8YN2 - chains B and C of the 5 polymer chains in the assembly; structure by electron microscopy, 2.66 A resolution.

Chain B:
Molecule: Guanine nucleotide-binding protein G(I)/G(S)/G(T) subunit beta-1
From: Homo sapiens
UniProtKB: P62873 (GBB1_HUMAN); residues 2-340 here = UniProt positions 2-340
Amino-acid sequence (376 residues; row label = number of the first residue in the row; numbers below 1 keep their minus sign (Met-9 is residue -9)):
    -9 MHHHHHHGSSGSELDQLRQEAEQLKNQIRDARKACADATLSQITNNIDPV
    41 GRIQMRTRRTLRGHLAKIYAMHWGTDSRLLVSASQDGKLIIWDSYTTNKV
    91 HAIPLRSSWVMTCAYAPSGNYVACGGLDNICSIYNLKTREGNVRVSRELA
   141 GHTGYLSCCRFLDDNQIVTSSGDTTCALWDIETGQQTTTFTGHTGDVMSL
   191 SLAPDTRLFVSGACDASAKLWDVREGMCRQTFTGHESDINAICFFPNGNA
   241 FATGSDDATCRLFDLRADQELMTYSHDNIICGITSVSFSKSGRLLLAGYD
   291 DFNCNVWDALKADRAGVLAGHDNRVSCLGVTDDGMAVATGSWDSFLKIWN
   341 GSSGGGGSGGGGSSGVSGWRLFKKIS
Not modelled in the structure: -9 to 1, 344-366
Sequence notes: initiating methionine (-9); expression tag (-8 to 1, 341-366)
UniProt features mapped onto this chain:
  - modified residue: Ser2 (N-acetylserine), His266 (Phosphohistidine)
  - natural variant: Leu30 (L30F: In MRD42; uncertain significance), Arg52 (R52G: In MRD42), Gly64 (G64V: In MRD42), Asp76 (D76E: In MRD42; D76G: In MRD42), Gly77 (G77S: In MRD42), Lys78 (K78R: In MRD42), Ile80 (I80N: In MRD42; I80T: In MRD42), His91 (H91R: In MRD42; uncertain significance), Ala92 (A92T: In MRD42), Pro94 (P94S: In MRD42), Leu95 (L95P: In MRD42), Arg96 (R96L: In MRD42), 5 further natural variant entries in UniProt

Chain C:
Molecule: Guanine nucleotide-binding protein G(I)/G(S)/G(O) subunit gamma-2
From: Homo sapiens
UniProtKB: P59768 (GBG2_HUMAN); numbering as in UniProt (aligned over 1-71)
Amino-acid sequence (71 residues; numbered 1 to 71; the number before each row is that of its first residue):
     1 MASNNTASIAQARKLVEQLKMEANIDRIKVSKAAADLMAYCEAHAKEDPL
    51 LTPVPASENPFREKKFFCAIL
Not modelled in the structure: 1-5, 63-71
UniProt features mapped onto this chain:
  - modified residue: Ala2 (N-acetylalanine), Cys68 (Cysteine methyl ester)
  - lipidation: Cys68 (S-geranylgeranyl cysteine)

Chain B / chain C interface:
Contacting residue pairs (93):
  Glu3(B) with Ile9(C)
  Leu4(B) with Ser8(C); Ile9(C); Ala12(C), hydrophobic
  Leu7(B) with Ile9(C), hydrophobic; Arg13(C); Val16(C)
  Glu10(B) with Val16(C); Lys20(C)
  Ala11(B) with Leu19(C)
  Leu14(B) with Val16(C); Leu19(C), hydrophobic; Lys20(C)
  Ile18(B) with Leu19(C); Ala23(C), hydrophobic; Arg27(C)
  Ala21(B) with Arg27(C)
  Arg22(B) with Arg27(C)
  Ala24(B) with Lys29(C), hydrogen bond (backbone-side chain)
  Cys25(B) with Ile28(C); Lys29(C); Val30(C), hydrogen bond (backbone-backbone)
  Ala26(B) with Val30(C), hydrophobic
  Asp27(B) with Lys29(C); Val30(C); Ser31(C), hydrogen bond
  Ala28(B) with Val30(C)
  Leu30(B) with Ala34(C), hydrophobic
  Ile33(B) with Ala34(C), hydrophobic
  Thr34(B) with Met38(C)
  Ile37(B) with Met38(C), hydrophobic
  Val40(B) with Leu51(C), hydrophobic
  Met45(B) with Leu50(C), hydrophobic
  Arg48(B) with Phe61(C)
  Arg49(B) with Pro60(C); Phe61(C); Arg62(C)
  Ser84(B) with Phe61(C)
  Tyr85(B) with Pro60(C); Phe61(C), hydrophobic
  Cys218(B) with Gln18(C), hydrogen bond (backbone-side chain); Glu22(C)
  Arg219(B) with Glu22(C)
  Gln220(B) with Ile25(C)
  Thr221(B) with Glu22(C), hydrogen bond
  Phe235(B) with Leu37(C), hydrophobic; Tyr40(C), hydrophobic; Cys41(C), hydrophobic
  Pro236(B) with Tyr40(C)
  Asn237(B) with Tyr40(C)
  Leu252(B) with Leu37(C), hydrophobic
  Asp254(B) with Ala33(C)
  Arg256(B) with Asp26(C); Arg27(C); Ile28(C), hydrogen bond (backbone-backbone); Asp36(C), salt bridge
  Ala257(B) with Ile28(C)
  Asp258(B) with Ile25(C); Arg27(C), salt bridge
  Gln259(B) with Val30(C)
  Leu261(B) with Val30(C), hydrophobic; Leu37(C), hydrophobic
  Ser279(B) with Asp48(C), hydrogen bond
  Lys280(B) with Glu47(C); Asp48(C)
  Ser281(B) with Tyr40(C); Cys41(C); His44(C); Asp48(C), hydrogen bond
  Gly282(B) with Cys41(C)
  Arg283(B) with Cys41(C); Leu51(C)
  Leu284(B) with Leu51(C), hydrophobic
  Leu300(B) with Cys41(C), hydrophobic
  Val320(B) with Leu50(C), hydrophobic
  Asp323(B) with Pro49(C)
  Gly324(B) with Pro49(C); Leu50(C)
  Met325(B) with Pro49(C), hydrophobic; Leu50(C); Val54(C), hydrophobic; Asn59(C); Pro60(C)
  Ala326(B) with Leu50(C), hydrophobic; Phe61(C), hydrophobic
  Ile338(B) with Phe61(C), hydrophobic
  Asn340(B) with Asn59(C), hydrogen bond; Phe61(C)
  Gly341(B) with Pro53(C)
  Ser342(B) with Pro53(C)
  Ser343(B) with Pro53(C), hydrogen bond (side chain-backbone); Val54(C), hydrogen bond (side chain-backbone); Pro55(C)
Other interface residues (no listed pair), chain B (64 interface residues in all): Lys15, Gln17, Ile43, Trp63, Ser67, Thr181, Ala240, Val327, Trp339
Other interface residues (no listed pair), chain C (40 interface residues in all): Lys14, Ala45, Glu58

In short:
64 residues of chain B and 40 residues of chain C are in contact; the contacts include 11 hydrogen bonds and 2
salt bridges. Polar pairs include Arg256(B)-Asp36(C), Asp258(B)-Arg27(C) and Ala24(B)-Lys29(C).
Here chain B is Guanine nucleotide-binding protein G(I)/G(S)/G(T) subunit beta-1 and chain C is Guanine
nucleotide-binding protein G(I)/G(S)/G(O) subunit gamma-2, both from Homo sapiens. Entry 8YN2 (Cryo-EM
structure of histamine H1 receptor in complex with histamine and miniGq) was determined by electron
microscopy, deposited together with 8YN3, 8YN4, 8YN5, 8YN6, 8YN7, 8YN8, 8YN9 and 8YNA.
